1QNA - chains A and C of the 3 polymer chains in the assembly; structure by X-ray diffraction, 1.80 A resolution.

# Chain A
Protein: Transcription initiation factor tfiid-1
From: Arabidopsis thaliana
UniProt: P28147 (TF21_ARATH); residue numbers follow UniProt; this construct covers 1-200
Amino-acid sequence (200 residues; each row starts with the number of its first residue):
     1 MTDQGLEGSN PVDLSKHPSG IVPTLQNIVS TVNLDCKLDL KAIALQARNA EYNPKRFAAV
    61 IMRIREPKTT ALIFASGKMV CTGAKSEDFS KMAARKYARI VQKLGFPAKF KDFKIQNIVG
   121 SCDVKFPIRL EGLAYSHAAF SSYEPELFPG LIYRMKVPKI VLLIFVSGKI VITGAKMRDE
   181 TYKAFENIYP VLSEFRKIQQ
Disordered / not traced: 1-16, 199-200
UniProt features mapped onto this chain:
  - modified residue: Thr2 (N-acetylthreonine)
From the paper describing this entry:
  - binding site for the 14-nt DNA strand: Leu163
  - specificity-determining residues: Val29, Val119, Leu163 (proposed by the authors, not directly observed)

# Chain C
Molecule: 14-nt DNA strand
Sequence (14 nucleotides; each row starts with the number of its first residue):
   201 GCTTTAAAAG GGCA

# Chain A / chain C interface
Contacting residue pairs (32; chain A residue first):
  Val29(A) with DA207(C), base contact; DA208(C), base contact
  Thr31(A) with DA208(C), sugar contact
  Phe57(A) with DA209(C), base contact
  Ala58(A) with DG210(C), sugar contact; DG211(C), sugar contact
  Leu72(A) with DA209(C), base contact
  Phe74(A) with DA209(C), sugar contact; DG210(C), sugar contact
  Ser76(A) with DA209(C), phosphate contact; DG210(C), hydrogen bond to the phosphate
  Lys78(A) with DA209(C), phosphate contact; DG210(C), phosphate contact
  Val80(A) with DA208(C), base contact; DA209(C), sugar contact
  Gln116(A) with DA207(C), sugar contact; DA208(C), sugar contact
  Asn117(A) with DA206(C), hydrogen bond to the base; DA207(C), hydrogen bond to the base
  Val119(A) with DA206(C), base contact
  Leu147(A) with DT203(C), sugar contact; DT204(C), sugar contact
  Phe148(A) with DT203(C), base contact; DT204(C), base contact
  Ile152(A) with DT205(C), sugar contact
  Arg154(A) with DT205(C), salt bridge to the phosphate
  Val161(A) with DT205(C), sugar contact; DA206(C), sugar contact
  Leu163(A) with DT204(C), base contact; DT205(C), sugar contact
  Thr173(A) with DT205(C), base contact; DA206(C), hydrogen bond to the base
Interface residues without a listed pair, chain A (23 interface residues in all): Pro149, Lys159, Gly174, Lys176

# Summary
Chain A and chain C form an interface of 23 and 9 residues respectively, with 4 hydrogen bonds and 1 salt
bridge. Polar pairs include Asn117(A)-DA206(C), Asn117(A)-DA207(C) and Thr173(A)-DA206(C). The paper reports a
binding site for the 14-nt DNA strand at Leu163(A); specificity determinants Val29(A), Val119(A) and
Leu163(A).
Chain A is Transcription initiation factor tfiid-1 (Arabidopsis thaliana) and chain C is a 14-nt DNA strand;
the structure, Crystal structure of the T(-30) Adenovirus major late promoter TATA box variant bound to
wild-type TBP ..., was determined by X-ray diffraction together with 1QN3, 1QN4, 1QN5, 1QN6, 1QN7, 1QN8 and 4
further entries from the same study.
